8I97 - chains B and G of the 5 polymer chains in the assembly; structure by electron microscopy, 3.19 A resolution.

== Chain B ==
Molecule: Guanine nucleotide-binding protein G(I)/G(S)/G(T) subunit beta-1
Source organism: Homo sapiens
UniProtKB: P62873 (GBB1_HUMAN); residues 2-340 here = UniProt positions 2-340
Amino-acid sequence (350 residues; numbered -9 to 340; the number before each row is that of its first residue; numbers below 1 keep their minus sign (Met-9 is residue -9)):
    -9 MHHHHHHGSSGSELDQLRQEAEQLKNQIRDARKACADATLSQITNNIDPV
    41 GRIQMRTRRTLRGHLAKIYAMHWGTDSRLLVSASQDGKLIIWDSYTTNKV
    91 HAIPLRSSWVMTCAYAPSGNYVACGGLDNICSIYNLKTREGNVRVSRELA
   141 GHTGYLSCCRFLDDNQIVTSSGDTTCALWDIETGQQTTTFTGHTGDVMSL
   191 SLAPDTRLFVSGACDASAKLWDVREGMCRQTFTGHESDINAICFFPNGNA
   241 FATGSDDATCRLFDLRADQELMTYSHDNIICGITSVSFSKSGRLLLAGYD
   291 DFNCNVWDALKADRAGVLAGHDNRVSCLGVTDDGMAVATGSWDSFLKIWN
Disordered / not traced: -9 to 2
Construct notes: initiating methionine (-9); expression tag (-8 to 1)
Curated features (UniProtKB/Swiss-Prot):
  - modified residue: Ser2 (N-acetylserine), His266 (Phosphohistidine)

== Chain G ==
Molecule: Guanine nucleotide-binding protein G(I)/G(S)/G(O) subunit gamma-2
Source organism: Homo sapiens
UniProtKB: P59768 (GBG2_HUMAN); numbering as in UniProt (aligned over 1-71)
Amino-acid sequence (71 residues; numbered 1 to 71; the number before each row is that of its first residue):
     1 MASNNTASIAQARKLVEQLKMEANIDRIKVSKAAADLMAYCEAHAKEDPL
    51 LTPVPASENPFREKKFFCAIL
Disordered / not traced: 1-6, 63-71
Curated features (UniProtKB/Swiss-Prot):
  - modified residue: Ala2 (N-acetylalanine), Cys68 (Cysteine methyl ester)
  - lipidation: Cys68 (S-geranylgeranyl cysteine)

== Interface between chain B and chain G ==
Contacting residue pairs (82):
  Leu4(B) - Ser8(G)
  Leu4(B) - Ile9(G)
  Leu4(B) - Ala12(G)  hydrophobic
  Leu7(B) - Ala12(G)  hydrophobic
  Leu7(B) - Val16(G)
  Glu10(B) - Lys20(G)  salt bridge
  Ala11(B) - Val16(G)  hydrophobic
  Ala11(B) - Leu19(G)
  Leu14(B) - Leu19(G)  hydrophobic
  Lys15(B) - Leu19(G)
  Ile18(B) - Leu19(G)  hydrophobic
  Ile18(B) - Ala23(G)  hydrophobic
  Ala21(B) - Arg27(G)
  Ala24(B) - Lys29(G)
  Cys25(B) - Ile28(G)
  Cys25(B) - Lys29(G)
  Cys25(B) - Val30(G)  hydrogen bond (backbone-backbone)
  Ala26(B) - Val30(G)  hydrophobic
  Asp27(B) - Val30(G)
  Asp27(B) - Ser31(G)  hydrogen bond (side chain-backbone)
  Ala28(B) - Val30(G)
  Leu30(B) - Ala34(G)  hydrophobic
  Ile33(B) - Ser31(G)
  Ile33(B) - Ala34(G)  hydrophobic
  Ile33(B) - Met38(G)
  Ile37(B) - Met38(G)  hydrophobic
  Ile37(B) - Glu42(G)
  Met45(B) - Leu50(G)  hydrophobic
  Arg48(B) - Asn59(G)  hydrogen bond
  Arg48(B) - Phe61(G)
  Arg49(B) - Pro60(G)  hydrogen bond (side chain-backbone)
  Arg49(B) - Phe61(G)  hydrogen bond (side chain-backbone)
  Arg49(B) - Arg62(G)  hydrogen bond (side chain-backbone)
  Ser84(B) - Phe61(G)
  Tyr85(B) - Pro60(G)  hydrophobic
  Tyr85(B) - Phe61(G)  hydrophobic
  Cys218(B) - Gln18(G)
  Cys218(B) - Met21(G)
  Arg219(B) - Glu22(G)
  Thr221(B) - Glu22(G)
  Phe235(B) - Leu37(G)  hydrophobic
  Phe235(B) - Tyr40(G)  hydrophobic
  Phe235(B) - Cys41(G)  hydrophobic
  Pro236(B) - Tyr40(G)
  Leu252(B) - Leu37(G)  hydrophobic
  Arg256(B) - Arg27(G)
  Arg256(B) - Ile28(G)  hydrogen bond (backbone-backbone)
  Arg256(B) - Lys32(G)
  Arg256(B) - Asp36(G)  salt bridge
  Ala257(B) - Val30(G)  hydrophobic
  Asp258(B) - Arg27(G)  salt bridge
  Gln259(B) - Val30(G)
  Leu261(B) - Val30(G)  hydrophobic
  Leu261(B) - Leu37(G)  hydrophobic
  Ser279(B) - Asp48(G)  hydrogen bond
  Ser279(B) - Leu50(G)
  Lys280(B) - Tyr40(G)
  Lys280(B) - Glu47(G)
  Lys280(B) - Asp48(G)
  Ser281(B) - Tyr40(G)
  Ser281(B) - Cys41(G)
  Ser281(B) - His44(G)
  Ser281(B) - Asp48(G)
  Gly282(B) - Cys41(G)
  Arg283(B) - Cys41(G)
  Arg283(B) - Leu51(G)
  Leu284(B) - Leu51(G)  hydrophobic
  Leu300(B) - Met38(G)  hydrophobic
  Leu300(B) - Cys41(G)  hydrophobic
  Asp323(B) - Pro49(G)
  Gly324(B) - Pro49(G)
  Gly324(B) - Leu50(G)
  Met325(B) - Pro49(G)  hydrophobic
  Met325(B) - Leu50(G)
  Met325(B) - Val54(G)  hydrophobic
  Met325(B) - Pro60(G)
  Ala326(B) - Phe61(G)  hydrophobic
  Ile338(B) - Phe61(G)  hydrophobic
  Asn340(B) - Pro49(G)
  Asn340(B) - Leu50(G)
  Asn340(B) - Asn59(G)  hydrogen bond
  Asn340(B) - Phe61(G)
Interface residues without a listed pair, chain B (53 interface residues in all): Glu3, Thr34, Gln220, Asn237, Ala240, Asp254, Val320, Val327
Interface residues without a listed pair, chain G (40 interface residues in all): Arg13, Leu15, Asp26, Ala33, Ala45, Glu58

== Overview ==
53 residues of chain B and 40 residues of chain G are in contact, with 9 hydrogen bonds and 3 salt bridges.
Polar pairs include Glu10(B)-Lys20(G), Arg256(B)-Asp36(G) and Asp258(B)-Arg27(G).
Here chain B is Guanine nucleotide-binding protein G(I)/G(S)/G(T) subunit beta-1 and chain G is Guanine
nucleotide-binding protein G(I)/G(S)/G(O) subunit gamma-2, both from Homo sapiens. Entry 8I97 (Structure of
Apo-C3aR-Go complex (Glacios)) was determined by electron microscopy (same publication as 8HPT, 8HQC, 8I95,
8I9A, 8I9L, 8I9S and 3 further entries).
